4NCA - chains A and C of the 4 polymer chains in the assembly; structure by X-ray diffraction, 2.49 A resolution.

== Chain A ==
Protein: Argonaute
Organism: Thermus thermophilus
Reference sequence: Q746M7 (Q746M7_THET2); residues 1-685 here = UniProt positions 1-685
Sequence (685 residues; each row starts with the number of its first residue):
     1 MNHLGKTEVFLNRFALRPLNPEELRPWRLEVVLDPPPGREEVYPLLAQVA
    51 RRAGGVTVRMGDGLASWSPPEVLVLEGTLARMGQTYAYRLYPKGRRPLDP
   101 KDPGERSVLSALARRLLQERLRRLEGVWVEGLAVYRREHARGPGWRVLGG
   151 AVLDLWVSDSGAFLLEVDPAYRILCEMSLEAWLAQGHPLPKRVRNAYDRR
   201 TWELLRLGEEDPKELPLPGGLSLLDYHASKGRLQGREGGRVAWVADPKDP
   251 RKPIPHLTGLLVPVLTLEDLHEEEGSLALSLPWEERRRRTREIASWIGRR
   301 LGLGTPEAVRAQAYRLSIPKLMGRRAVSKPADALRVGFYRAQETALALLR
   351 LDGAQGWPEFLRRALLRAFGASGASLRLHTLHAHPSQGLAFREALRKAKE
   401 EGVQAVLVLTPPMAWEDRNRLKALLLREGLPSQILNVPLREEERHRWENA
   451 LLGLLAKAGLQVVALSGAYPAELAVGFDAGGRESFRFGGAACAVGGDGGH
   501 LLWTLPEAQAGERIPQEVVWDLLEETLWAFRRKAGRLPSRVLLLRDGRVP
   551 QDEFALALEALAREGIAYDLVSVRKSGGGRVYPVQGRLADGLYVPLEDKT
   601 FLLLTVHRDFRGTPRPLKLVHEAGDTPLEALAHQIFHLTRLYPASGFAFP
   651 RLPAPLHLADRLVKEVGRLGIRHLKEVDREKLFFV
Not modelled in the structure: 1-2
UniProt features mapped onto this chain:
  - active site: Asp478, Glu512, Asp546, Asp660
  - binding site (Mn(2+)): Asp478, Asp546, Asp660, Val685
Bound ions: Mg2+ site 1: Asp478, Asp546 (shared with 1 residue of chain D; 1 residue of chain G); Mg2+ site 2: Asp478, Asp660; Mg2+ site 3: Val685 (shared with DT1(C), DA3(C) of chain C)
Residues lining bound ligands: thymidine-5'-phosphate (TMP): Asn195, Tyr197, Asp198, Arg200, Trp202, Leu217, Pro218, Gly219, Leu223, Tyr226, His227, Lys230, Arg232, Ile254, Pro255, His256

== Chain C ==
Molecule: 21-nt DNA strand
Sequence (21 nucleotides; row label = number of the first residue in the row):
     1 TGAGGTAGTAGGTTGTATAGT
Not modelled in the structure: 17-21
Bound ions: Mg2+: DT1, DA3 (shared with Val685(A) of chain A)

== Chain A / chain C interface ==
Residue-residue contacts (72; chain A residue first):
  Tyr43(A) - DT16(C)  stacking on the base
  Arg59(A) - DT16(C)  hydrogen bond to the phosphate
  Ala170(A) - DG8(C)  phosphate contact
  Tyr171(A) - DG8(C)  hydrogen bond to the phosphate
  Arg172(A) - DT9(C)  salt bridge to the phosphate
  Arg172(A) - DA10(C)  salt bridge to the phosphate
  Ile173(A) - DG8(C)  phosphate contact
  Ile173(A) - DT9(C)  hydrogen bond to the phosphate
  Arg192(A) - DA10(C)  sugar contact
  Arg194(A) - DA10(C)  salt bridge to the phosphate
  Thr201(A) - DA10(C)  phosphate contact
  Thr201(A) - DG11(C)  hydrogen bond to the phosphate
  Val264(A) - DT9(C)  phosphate contact
  Val264(A) - DA10(C)  phosphate contact
  Leu265(A) - DT9(C)  sugar contact
  Thr266(A) - DT9(C)  sugar contact
  Leu267(A) - DA7(C)  base contact
  Leu279(A) - DA7(C)  sugar contact
  Leu279(A) - DG8(C)  sugar contact
  Ser280(A) - DT6(C)  hydrogen bond to the base
  Ser280(A) - DA7(C)  hydrogen bond to the sugar
  Leu281(A) - DA7(C)  hydrogen bond to the phosphate
  Arg286(A) - DA7(C)  salt bridge to the phosphate
  Pro412(A) - DT1(C)  base contact
  Met413(A) - DT1(C)  hydrogen bond to the base
  Ala414(A) - DT1(C)  base contact
  Trp415(A) - DT1(C)  base contact
  Arg418(A) - DT1(C)  salt bridge to the phosphate
  Lys422(A) - DT1(C)  salt bridge to the phosphate
  Ser432(A) - DT1(C)  phosphate contact
  Gln433(A) - DT1(C)  hydrogen bond to the phosphate
  Ile434(A) - DT1(C)  hydrogen bond to the phosphate
  Ile434(A) - DG2(C)  sugar contact
  Leu435(A) - DG2(C)  phosphate contact
  Asn436(A) - DT1(C)  base contact
  Asn436(A) - DG2(C)  hydrogen bond to the phosphate
  His445(A) - DG2(C)  base contact
  Arg446(A) - DG2(C)  salt bridge to the phosphate
  Asn449(A) - DG2(C)  hydrogen bond to the base
  Asn449(A) - DA3(C)  hydrogen bond to the sugar
  Lys457(A) - DT1(C)  salt bridge to the phosphate
  Arg486(A) - DT13(C)  sugar contact
  Gly511(A) - DT14(C)  phosphate contact
  Glu512(A) - DT13(C)  hydrogen bond to the phosphate
  Glu512(A) - DT14(C)  hydrogen bond to the phosphate
  Arg513(A) - DT14(C)  hydrogen bond to the phosphate
  Arg513(A) - DG15(C)  salt bridge to the phosphate
  Pro550(A) - DG15(C)  phosphate contact
  Gln551(A) - DG15(C)  hydrogen bond to the phosphate
  Arg580(A) - DA7(C)  salt bridge to the phosphate
  Phe610(A) - DG4(C)  base contact
  Arg611(A) - DG5(C)  hydrogen bond to the sugar
  Gly612(A) - DT6(C)  phosphate contact
  Gly612(A) - DA7(C)  phosphate contact
  Thr613(A) - DT6(C)  hydrogen bond to the phosphate
  Thr613(A) - DA7(C)  hydrogen bond to the phosphate
  Pro614(A) - DT6(C)  phosphate contact
  Arg615(A) - DT6(C)  hydrogen bond to the phosphate
  Tyr642(A) - DG4(C)  phosphate contact
  Ala644(A) - DA3(C)  sugar contact
  Ser645(A) - DA3(C)  sugar contact
  Ser645(A) - DG4(C)  sugar contact
  Phe647(A) - DG2(C)  base contact
  Ala648(A) - DG4(C)  sugar contact
  Pro650(A) - DG4(C)  phosphate contact
  Pro650(A) - DG5(C)  phosphate contact
  Arg651(A) - DG5(C)  hydrogen bond to the phosphate
  Arg651(A) - DT6(C)  salt bridge to the phosphate
  His657(A) - DG4(C)  salt bridge to the phosphate
  Arg661(A) - DG4(C)  salt bridge to the phosphate
  Val685(A) - DT1(C)  phosphate contact
  Val685(A) - DA3(C)  phosphate contact
Other interface residues (no listed pair), chain A (59 interface residues in all): Ala450, Val606, Phe649, Leu652
Other interface residues (no listed pair), chain C (16 interface residues in all): DG12

== In short ==
The interface between chain A and chain C involves 59 residues on one side and 16 on the other; the contacts
include 22 hydrogen bonds, 13 salt bridges and 1 aromatic stacking contact. Polar contacts include
Ser280(A)-DT6(C), Met413(A)-DT1(C) and Asn449(A)-DG2(C). Ligands of chain A: thymidine-5'-phosphate.
Chain A is Argonaute (Thermus thermophilus) and chain C is a 21-nt DNA strand; the structure, Structure of
Thermus thermophilus Argonaute bound to guide DNA 19-mer and target DNA in the presence ..., was determined by
X-ray diffraction (same publication as 4KPY, 4N41, 4N47, 4N76 and 4NCB).
